PDB entry 5ZBX | X-ray diffraction, 2.58 A resolution | chains D and I of the 10 polymer chains in the assembly

# Chain D
Protein: Histone H2B type 1-J
From: Homo sapiens
Reference sequence: P06899 (H2B1J_HUMAN); residues 0-125 here correspond to UniProt positions 1-126 (UniProt number = residue number + 1)
Sequence (129 residues; row label = number of the first residue in the row; numbers below 1 keep their minus sign (Gly-3 is residue -3)):
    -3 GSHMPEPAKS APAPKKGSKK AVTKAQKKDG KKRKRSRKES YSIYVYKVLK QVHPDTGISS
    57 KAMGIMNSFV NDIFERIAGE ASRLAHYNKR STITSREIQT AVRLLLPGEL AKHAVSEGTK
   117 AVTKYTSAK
Disordered / not traced: -3 to 31, 125
Sequence notes: expression tag (-3 to -1)
Ion coordination: Mn2+: Val48 (shared with 1 residue of chain E)
Curated features (UniProtKB/Swiss-Prot):
  - modified residue: Pro1 (N-acetylproline), Glu2 (ADP-ribosyl glutamic acid), Lys5 (N6-(2-hydroxyisobutyryl)lysine), Ser6 (ADP-ribosylserine), Lys11 (N6-(beta-hydroxybutyryl)lysine), Lys12 (N6-(2-hydroxyisobutyryl)lysine), Ser14 (Phosphoserine), Lys15 (N6-acetyllysine), Lys16 (N6-(beta-hydroxybutyryl)lysine), Lys20 (N6-(2-hydroxyisobutyryl)lysine), Lys23 (N6-(2-hydroxyisobutyryl)lysine), Lys24 (N6-(2-hydroxyisobutyryl)lysine), Lys34 (N6-(2-hydroxyisobutyryl)lysine), Glu35 (PolyADP-ribosyl glutamic acid), Ser36 (Phosphoserine), Lys43 (N6-(2-hydroxyisobutyryl)lysine), Lys46 (N6-(2-hydroxyisobutyryl)lysine), Lys57 (N6,N6-dimethyllysine), Arg79 (Dimethylated arginine), Lys85 (N6,N6,N6-trimethyllysine) and 6 more in UniProt
  - glycosylation: Ser112 (O-linked (GlcNAc) serine)
  - cross-link (Glycyl lysine isopeptide (Lys-Gly)): Lys5 (interchain with G-Cter in SUMO2), Lys20 (interchain with G-Cter in SUMO2), Lys34 (interchain with G-Cter in ubiquitin), Lys120 (interchain with G-Cter in ubiquitin)

# Chain I
Molecule: 146-nt DNA strand
From: Homo sapiens
Sequence (146 nucleotides; row label = number of the first residue in the row):
     1 ATCAATATCC ACCTGCAGAT TCTACCAAAA GTGTATTTGG AAACTGCTCC ATCAAAAGGC
    61 ATGTTCAGCT GAATTCAGCT GAACATGCCT TTTGATGGAG CAGTTTCCAA ATACACTTTT
   121 GGTAGAATCT GCAGGTGGAT ATTGAT
Ion coordination: Mn2+ site 1 near DG68 (its only coordinating residue here); Mn2+ site 2 near DG121 (its only coordinating residue here); Mn2+ site 3 near DG134 (its only coordinating residue here)

# Interface between chain D and chain I
Pairs across the interface (13):
  Ser32(D) - DG103(I)  phosphate contact
  Arg33(D) - DA27(I)  hydrogen bond to the phosphate
  Arg33(D) - DA28(I)  salt bridge to the phosphate
  Tyr42(D) - DT20(I)  hydrogen bond to the phosphate
  Gly53(D) - DT20(I)  phosphate contact
  Ile54(D) - DA19(I)  phosphate contact
  Ile54(D) - DT20(I)  hydrogen bond to the phosphate
  Ser55(D) - DA19(I)  phosphate contact
  Ser56(D) - DA19(I)  hydrogen bond to the phosphate
  Arg86(D) - DG39(I)  salt bridge to the phosphate
  Ser87(D) - DT38(I)  hydrogen bond to the phosphate
  Ser87(D) - DG39(I)  phosphate contact
  Thr88(D) - DG39(I)  phosphate contact
Other interface residues (no listed pair), chain D (12 interface residues in all): Lys34, Glu35
Other interface residues (no listed pair), chain I (8 interface residues in all): DA29

# Overview
12 residues of chain D face 8 of chain I across their interface, with 5 hydrogen bonds and 2 salt bridges.
Polar contacts include Arg33(D)-DA27(I), Tyr42(D)-DT20(I) and Ile54(D)-DT20(I).
Chain D is Histone H2B type 1-J and chain I is a 146-nt DNA strand, both from Homo sapiens; the structure, The
crystal structure of the nucleosome containing histone H3.1 CATD(V76Q, K77D), was determined by X-ray
diffraction (same publication as 5Z23).
